PDB entry 6CN8 | X-ray diffraction, 1.40 A resolution | chains A and B

Chain A:
Molecule: ATP-dependent Clp protease ATP-binding subunit ClpC1
Organism: Mycobacterium tuberculosis
UniProtKB: P9WPC9 (CLPC1_MYCTU); residues 1-145 here = UniProt positions 1-145
Sequence (158 residues; numbered 1 to 158; the number before each row is that of its first residue):
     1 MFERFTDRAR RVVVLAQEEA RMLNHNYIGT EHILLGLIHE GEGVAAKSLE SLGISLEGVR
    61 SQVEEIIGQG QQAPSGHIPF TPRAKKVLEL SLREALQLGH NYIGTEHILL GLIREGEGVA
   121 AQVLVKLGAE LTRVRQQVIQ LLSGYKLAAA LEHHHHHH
Not modelled in the structure: 153-158
Differences from the reference sequence: expression tag (146-158)
Ion coordination: Na+ site 1: Leu-112, Glu-115; Na+ site 2: Gln-137, Gln-140

Chain B:
Molecule: Rufomycin I
Organism: Streptomyces atratus
Sequence (7 residues; row label = number of the first residue in the row):
     1 XLXAXLX
Modified residues: F7P (1-[(3R)-3-hydroxy-2-methylbutan-2-yl]-L-tryptophan) at position 1, NIY (meta-nitro-tyrosine) at position 3, F7S ((4S)-5-hydroxy-N-methyl-L-leucine) at position 5, F7V ((2S,4E)-2-aminohex-4-enoic acid) at position 7; Leu-2 (N-methylleucine; MLE)
Glycans and other covalent adducts: covalent link F7P_1/F7V_7

How chain A and chain B interact:
Pairs across the interface (25; chain A residue first):
  Met-1(A) with F7P_1(B), covalent bond
  Phe-2(A) with F7P_1(B); F7S_5(B); Leu-6(B); F7V_7(B)
  Arg-10(A) with Leu-6(B)
  Val-13(A) with F7S_5(B); Leu-6(B), hydrophobic
  Gln-17(A) with F7S_5(B)
  Ile-28(A) with F7S_5(B)
  His-77(A) with Ala-4(B); F7S_5(B); F7V_7(B)
  Ile-78(A) with Ala-4(B); F7S_5(B)
  Pro-79(A) with NIY_3(B); Ala-4(B), hydrophobic
  Phe-80(A) with NIY_3(B), hydrogen bond (backbone-backbone); Ala-4(B); F7S_5(B)
  Lys-85(A) with Leu-2(B)
  Leu-88(A) with F7P_1(B); Leu-2(B)
  Glu-89(A) with F7P_1(B); Leu-2(B)
Also at the interface, not in a pair above, chain A (16 interface residues in all): Phe-5, Val-14, Leu-92

Overview:
16 residues of chain A and 7 residues of chain B are in contact, with 1 covalent bond and 1 hydrogen bond. Its
one hydrogen bond, Phe-80(A)/NIY_3(B), is backbone to backbone. The Na+ site 1 is built by Leu-112(A) and
Glu-115(A).
Here chain A is ATP-dependent Clp protease ATP-binding subunit ClpC1 (Mycobacterium tuberculosis) and chain B
is Rufomycin I (Streptomyces atratus). Entry 6CN8 (High-resolution structure of ClpC1-NTD binding to
Rufomycin-I) was determined by X-ray diffraction.
